Entry 1JQ9 (X-ray diffraction, 1.80 A resolution); this record covers chains A and P.

[Chain A]
Protein: Phospholipase A2
From: Daboia russellii pulchella
Notes: EC 3.1.1.4
Reference sequence: P59071 (PA28_DABRP); the construct has insertions or renumbered stretches relative to UniProt, so the offset changes along the chain: 1-14 = UniProt 1-14; 16-56 = UniProt 15-55; 67-86 = UniProt 58-77; 88-122 = UniProt 78-112; 1 more segments
Chain sequence (121 residues; numbered 1 to 133; 12 numbers in that range are skipped by the numbering (no residue carries them; nothing is unmodelled there); the number before each row is that of its first residue):
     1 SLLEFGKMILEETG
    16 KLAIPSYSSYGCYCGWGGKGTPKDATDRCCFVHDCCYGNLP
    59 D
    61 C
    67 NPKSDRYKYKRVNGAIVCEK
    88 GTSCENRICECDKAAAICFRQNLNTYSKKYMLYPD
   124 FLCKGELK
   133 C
Cystine bridges: Cys27-Cys126, Cys29-Cys45, Cys44-Cys105, Cys50-Cys133, Cys51-Cys98, Cys61-Cys91, Cys84-Cys96
Curated features (UniProtKB/Swiss-Prot):
  - active site: His48, Asp99
  - binding site (Ca(2+)): Tyr28, Gly30, Gly32, Asp49

[Chain P]
Protein: Peptide inhibitor
Chain sequence (5 residues; row label = number of the first residue in the row):
     1 FLSYK

[Interface between chain A and chain P]
Residue-residue contacts - 28 pairs, chain A then chain P:
  Leu2(A) - Leu2(P)  hydrogen bond (backbone-backbone)
  Leu2(A) - Ser3(P)  hydrogen bond (backbone-backbone)
  Leu2(A) - Tyr4(P)  hydrophobic
  Leu3(A) - Phe1(P)  hydrogen bond (backbone-backbone)
  Leu3(A) - Leu2(P)
  Phe5(A) - Ser3(P)
  Phe5(A) - Tyr4(P)
  Gly6(A) - Phe1(P)
  Gly6(A) - Leu2(P)
  Gly6(A) - Ser3(P)
  Lys7(A) - Phe1(P)
  Lys7(A) - Leu2(P)
  Ile9(A) - Ser3(P)
  Leu17(A) - Leu2(P)
  Ala18(A) - Leu2(P)
  Ala18(A) - Ser3(P)
  Ile19(A) - Leu2(P)  hydrogen bond (backbone-backbone)
  Tyr28(A) - Lys5(P)  hydrogen bond (backbone-side chain)
  Cys29(A) - Lys5(P)
  Gly30(A) - Tyr4(P)
  Gly30(A) - Lys5(P)  hydrogen bond (backbone-side chain)
  Trp31(A) - Tyr4(P)  hydrophobic
  Trp31(A) - Lys5(P)
  Gly32(A) - Lys5(P)  hydrogen bond (backbone-side chain)
  His48(A) - Lys5(P)  hydrogen bond (side chain-backbone)
  Asp49(A) - Lys5(P)  salt bridge
  Tyr52(A) - Lys5(P)
  Lys69(A) - Lys5(P)
Other interface residues (no listed pair), chain A (20 interface residues in all): Ser23, Cys45

[Overview]
The interface between chain A and chain P involves 20 residues on one side and 5 on the other, with 8 hydrogen
bonds and 1 salt bridge. Among the polar pairs are Asp49(A)-Lys5(P), Tyr28(A)-Lys5(P) and Gly30(A)-Lys5(P).
Here chain A is Phospholipase A2 (Daboia russellii pulchella) and chain P is Peptide inhibitor. Entry 1JQ9
(Crystal structure of a complex formed between phospholipase A2 from Daboia russelli pulchella and a designed
...) was determined by X-ray diffraction.
